Entry 8IA8 (electron microscopy, 2.86 A resolution); this record covers chains C and B of the 6 polymer chains in the assembly.

# Chain C
Protein: Guanine nucleotide-binding protein G(i) subunit alpha-1
Organism: Homo sapiens
UniProtKB: P63096 (GNAI1_HUMAN); residues 4-354 here = UniProt positions 4-354
Sequence (351 residues; numbered 4 to 354; the number before each row is that of its first residue):
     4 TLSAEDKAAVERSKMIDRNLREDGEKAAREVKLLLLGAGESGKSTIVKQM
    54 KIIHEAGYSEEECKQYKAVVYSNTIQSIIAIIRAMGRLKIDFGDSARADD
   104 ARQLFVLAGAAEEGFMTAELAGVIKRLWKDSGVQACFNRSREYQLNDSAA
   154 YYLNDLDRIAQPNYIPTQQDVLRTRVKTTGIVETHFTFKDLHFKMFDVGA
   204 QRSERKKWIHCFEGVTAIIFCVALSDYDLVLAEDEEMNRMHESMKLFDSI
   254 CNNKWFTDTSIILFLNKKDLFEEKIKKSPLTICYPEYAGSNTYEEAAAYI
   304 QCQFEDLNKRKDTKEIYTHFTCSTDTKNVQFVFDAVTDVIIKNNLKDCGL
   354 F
Disordered / not traced: 54-181, 234-240
Sequence notes: engineered mutation A203 (Gly in P63096), S326 (Ala in P63096)
Swiss-Prot annotation at these positions:
  - region: K35 to T48 (G1 motif), D173 to T181 (G2 motif), F196 to G202, Q204, R205 (G3 motif), I265 to D272 (G4 motif), T324, C325, T327 to T329 (G5 motif)
  - binding site (GTP): E43 to T48, S151, L175 to T181, D200 to G202, Q204, N269 to D272
  - binding site (Mg(2+)): S47, T181
  - modified residue: R178 (ADP-ribosylarginine), Q204 (Deamidated glutamine), C351 (ADP-ribosylcysteine)
  - natural variant: G40 (G40C: In NEDHISB; G40R: In NEDHISB), G45 (G45D: In NEDHISB), T48 (T48I: In NEDHISB; T48K: In NEDHISB), Q52 (Q52P: In NEDHISB), S75 (deletion: In NEDHISB; uncertain significance), Q172 (deletion: In NEDHISB), D173 (D173V: In NEDHISB), E186 to F189 (deletion: In NEDHISB; uncertain significance), C224 (C224Y: In NEDHISB), K270 (K270N: In NEDHISB; K270R: In NEDHISB), D272 (D272G: In NEDHISB), V332 (V332E: In NEDHISB; uncertain significance)
  - mutagenesis: G42 (G42R: Abolishes switch to an activated conformation and dissociation from beta and gamma subunits upon GTP binding. Abolishes interaction with RGS family members), E116 (E116L: Enhances interaction (inactive GDP-bound) with RGS14), Q147 (Q147L: Enhances interaction (inactive GDP-bound) with RGS14), E245 (E245L: Enhances interaction (inactive GDP-bound) with RGS14)

# Chain B
Protein: Guanine nucleotide-binding protein G(I)/G(S)/G(T) subunit beta-1
Organism: Homo sapiens
UniProtKB: P62873 (GBB1_HUMAN); numbering as in UniProt (aligned over 1-340)
Sequence (340 residues; numbered 1 to 340; the number before each row is that of its first residue):
     1 MSELDQLRQEAEQLKNQIRDARKACADATLSQITNNIDPVGRIQMRTRRT
    51 LRGHLAKIYAMHWGTDSRLLVSASQDGKLIIWDSYTTNKVHAIPLRSSWV
   101 MTCAYAPSGNYVACGGLDNICSIYNLKTREGNVRVSRELAGHTGYLSCCR
   151 FLDDNQIVTSSGDTTCALWDIETGQQTTTFTGHTGDVMSLSLAPDTRLFV
   201 SGACDASAKLWDVREGMCRQTFTGHESDINAICFFPNGNAFATGSDDATC
   251 RLFDLRADQELMTYSHDNIICGITSVSFSKSGRLLLAGYDDFNCNVWDAL
   301 KADRAGVLAGHDNRVSCLGVTDDGMAVATGSWDSFLKIWN
Disordered / not traced: 1-3
Swiss-Prot annotation at these positions:
  - modified residue: S2 (N-acetylserine), H266 (Phosphohistidine)
  - natural variant: L30 (L30F: In MRD42; uncertain significance), R52 (R52G: In MRD42), G64 (G64V: In MRD42), D76 (D76E: In MRD42; D76G: In MRD42), G77 (G77S: In MRD42), K78 (K78R: In MRD42), I80 (I80N: In MRD42; I80T: In MRD42), H91 (H91R: In MRD42; uncertain significance), A92 (A92T: In MRD42), P94 (P94S: In MRD42), L95 (L95P: In MRD42), R96 (R96L: In MRD42), 5 further natural variant entries in UniProt

# Interface between chain C and chain B
Residue-residue contacts (44):
  R15(C) - V90(B)  hydrogen bond (side chain-backbone)
  R15(C) - H91(B)
  S16(C) - N88(B)
  S16(C) - K89(B)
  I19(C) - K89(B)
  I19(C) - V90(B)
  I19(C) - A92(B)  hydrophobic
  D20(C) - K89(B)  salt bridge
  L23(C) - K78(B)
  L23(C) - I80(B)  hydrophobic
  L23(C) - K89(B)
  G27(C) - L55(B)
  T182(C) - N119(B)  hydrogen bond (backbone-side chain)
  G183(C) - L117(B)
  G183(C) - N119(B)
  I184(C) - W99(B)
  I184(C) - L117(B)
  E186(C) - W99(B)
  F199(C) - W99(B)  hydrophobic
  Q204(C) - L117(B)  hydrogen bond (side chain-backbone)
  Q204(C) - N119(B)
  Q204(C) - Y145(B)
  S206(C) - Y145(B)
  S206(C) - G162(B)  hydrogen bond (side chain-backbone)
  S206(C) - D186(B)
  E207(C) - D186(B)
  K209(C) - D228(B)  salt bridge
  K210(C) - Y145(B)
  K210(C) - M188(B)
  K210(C) - D228(B)  salt bridge
  K210(C) - N230(B)
  K210(C) - D246(B)  salt bridge
  W211(C) - L117(B)  hydrophobic
  W211(C) - Y145(B)
  H213(C) - K57(B)
  H213(C) - Y59(B)
  H213(C) - W332(B)
  C214(C) - Y59(B)
  C214(C) - Q75(B)
  C214(C) - W99(B)
  F215(C) - W99(B)  hydrophobic
  E216(C) - K57(B)  salt bridge
  W258(C) - R314(B)
  W258(C) - W332(B)  hydrophobic
Also at the interface, not in a pair above, chain C (25 interface residues in all): A12, V13, D26
Also at the interface, not in a pair above, chain B (28 interface residues in all): G53, M101, D118, G144, C204

# Summary
Chain C and chain B form an interface of 25 and 28 residues respectively; the contacts include 4 hydrogen
bonds and 5 salt bridges. Polar pairs include D20(C)-K89(B), K209(C)-D228(B) and K210(C)-D228(B).
Here chain C is Guanine nucleotide-binding protein G(i) subunit alpha-1 and chain B is Guanine
nucleotide-binding protein G(I)/G(S)/G(T) subunit beta-1, both from Homo sapiens. Entry 8IA8 (Cryo-EM
structure of C3aR-Gi-scFv16 bound with E7 peptide) was determined by electron microscopy.
